PDB entry 6GEN | electron microscopy, 3.60 A resolution | chains A and J of the 20 polymer chains in the assembly

== Chain A ==
Protein: Histone H3
Organism: Saccharomyces cerevisiae (strain ATCC 204508 / S288c)
UniProtKB: P61830 (H3_YEAST); residues 0-135 here correspond to UniProt positions 1-136 (UniProt number = residue number + 1)
Sequence (136 residues; row label = number of the first residue in the row; numbering starts at 0):
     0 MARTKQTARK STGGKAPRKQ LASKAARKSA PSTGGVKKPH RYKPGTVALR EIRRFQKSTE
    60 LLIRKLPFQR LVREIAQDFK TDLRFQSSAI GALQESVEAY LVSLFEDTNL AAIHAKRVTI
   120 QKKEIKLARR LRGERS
Unresolved in the structure: 0-36, 134-135
Sequence notes: conflict Glu123 (Asp124 in P61830)

== Chain J ==
Molecule: 173-nt DNA strand
Organism: synthetic construct
Sequence (173 nucleotides; each row starts with the number of its first residue; numbers below 1 keep their minus sign (DT-76 is residue -76)):
   -76 TGCACAGGAT GTATATATCT GACACGTGCC TGGAGACTAG GGAGTAATCC CCTTGGCGGT
   -16 TAAAACGCGG GGGACAGCGC GTACGTGCGT TTAAGCGGTG CTAGAGCTGT CTACGACCAA
    44 TTGAGCGGCC TCGGCACCGG GATTCTCCAG GGCGGCCGCG GATGCATTAA TGC

== Chain A / chain J interface ==
Pairs across the interface (20; chain A residue first):
  Arg40(A) with DG8(J), base contact; DT9(J), hydrogen bond to the base; DG10(J), hydrogen bond to the sugar
  Tyr41(A) with DT9(J), sugar contact; DG10(J), hydrogen bond to the phosphate
  Lys42(A) with DT9(J), sugar contact
  Pro43(A) with DG8(J), phosphate contact; DT9(J), sugar contact
  Gly44(A) with DG8(J), hydrogen bond to the phosphate; DT9(J), hydrogen bond to the phosphate
  Thr45(A) with DT9(J), hydrogen bond to the phosphate
  Val46(A) with DT9(J), hydrogen bond to the phosphate; DG10(J), phosphate contact
  Ala47(A) with DT9(J), phosphate contact
  Arg63(A) with DA17(J), hydrogen bond to the phosphate; DG18(J), salt bridge to the phosphate
  Lys64(A) with DG18(J), hydrogen bond to the phosphate
  Leu65(A) with DA17(J), phosphate contact; DG18(J), phosphate contact
  Arg69(A) with DA17(J), salt bridge to the phosphate
Other interface residues (no listed pair), chain A (14 interface residues in all): His39, Pro66

== Summary ==
The interface between chain A and chain J involves 14 residues on one side and 5 on the other, with 9 hydrogen
bonds and 2 salt bridges. Among the polar pairs are Arg40(A)-DT9(J), Arg40(A)-DG10(J) and Tyr41(A)-DG10(J).
Chain A is Histone H3 (Saccharomyces cerevisiae (strain ATCC 204508 / S288c)) and chain J is a 173-nt DNA
strand (synthetic construct); the structure, Chromatin remodeller-nucleosome complex at 4.5 A resolution, was
determined by electron microscopy together with 6GEJ from the same study.
